Entry 6UTG (electron microscopy, 3.40 A resolution); this record covers chains 1 and L of the 35 polymer chains in the assembly.

== Chain 1 (and L) ==
Molecule: Proteasome subunit beta
From: Thermoplasma acidophilum
Notes: EC 3.4.25.1; chain L of this document is another copy of the same molecule, construct and numbering; everything in this record applies to it too
Reference sequence: P28061 (PSB_THEAC); residues 1-203 here correspond to UniProt positions 9-211 (UniProt number = residue number + 8)
Sequence (203 residues; each row starts with the number of its first residue):
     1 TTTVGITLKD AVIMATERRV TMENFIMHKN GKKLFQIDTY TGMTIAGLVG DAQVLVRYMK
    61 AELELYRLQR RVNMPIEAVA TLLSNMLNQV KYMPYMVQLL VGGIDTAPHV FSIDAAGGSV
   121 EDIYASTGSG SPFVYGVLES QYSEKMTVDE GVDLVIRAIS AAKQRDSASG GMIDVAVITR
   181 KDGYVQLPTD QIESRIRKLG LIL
UniProt features mapped onto this chain:
  - active site: Thr1 (Nucleophile)

== How chain 1 and chain L interact ==
Contacting residue pairs - 20 pairs, chain 1 then chain L:
  Asn24(1) - Ser167(L)
  Phe25(1) - Phe133(L)  hydrophobic
  Ile26(1) - Gln164(L)
  Ile26(1) - Arg165(L)
  Ile26(1) - Asp166(L)
  Ile26(1) - Ser167(L)
  Met27(1) - Arg165(L)  hydrogen bond (backbone-side chain)
  Lys29(1) - Gln164(L)  hydrogen bond
  Lys29(1) - Arg165(L)
  Phe133(1) - Phe25(L)  hydrophobic
  Gln164(1) - Ile26(L)
  Gln164(1) - Lys29(L)  hydrogen bond
  Arg165(1) - Ile26(L)
  Arg165(1) - Met27(L)  hydrogen bond (side chain-backbone)
  Arg165(1) - Lys29(L)
  Asp166(1) - Ile26(L)
  Ser167(1) - Asn24(L)
  Ser167(1) - Ile26(L)
  Ser167(1) - Ser167(L)
  Leu203(1) - Leu203(L)
Also at the interface, not in a pair above, chain 1 (13 interface residues in all): His28, Ile202
Also at the interface, not in a pair above, chain L (13 interface residues in all): His28, Ile202

== Overview ==
The chain 1/chain L interface involves 13 residues from each chain, with 4 hydrogen bonds. Polar contacts
include Met27(1)-Arg165(L) and Lys29(1)-Gln164(L). UniProt lists active-site residue Thr1(1) on chain 1.
Chain 1 and chain L are both Proteasome subunit beta (Thermoplasma acidophilum); the structure, Allosteric
coupling between alpha-rings of the 20S proteasome, 20S singly capped with a PA26/V230F, was determined by
electron microscopy together with 6UTF, 6UTH, 6UTI and 6UTJ from the same study.
